PDB entry 2BUA | X-ray diffraction, 2.56 A resolution | chains A and B

[Chain A (and B)]
Molecule: Dipeptidyl peptidase IV
Source organism: Sus scrofa
Notes: EC 3.4.14.5; fragment: extracellular domain, residues 39-766; chain B of this document is another copy of the same molecule, construct and numbering; everything in this record applies to it too
UniProt: P22411 (DPP4_PIG); numbering as in UniProt (aligned over 39-766)
Amino-acid sequence (728 residues; numbered 39 to 766; the number before each row is that of its first residue):
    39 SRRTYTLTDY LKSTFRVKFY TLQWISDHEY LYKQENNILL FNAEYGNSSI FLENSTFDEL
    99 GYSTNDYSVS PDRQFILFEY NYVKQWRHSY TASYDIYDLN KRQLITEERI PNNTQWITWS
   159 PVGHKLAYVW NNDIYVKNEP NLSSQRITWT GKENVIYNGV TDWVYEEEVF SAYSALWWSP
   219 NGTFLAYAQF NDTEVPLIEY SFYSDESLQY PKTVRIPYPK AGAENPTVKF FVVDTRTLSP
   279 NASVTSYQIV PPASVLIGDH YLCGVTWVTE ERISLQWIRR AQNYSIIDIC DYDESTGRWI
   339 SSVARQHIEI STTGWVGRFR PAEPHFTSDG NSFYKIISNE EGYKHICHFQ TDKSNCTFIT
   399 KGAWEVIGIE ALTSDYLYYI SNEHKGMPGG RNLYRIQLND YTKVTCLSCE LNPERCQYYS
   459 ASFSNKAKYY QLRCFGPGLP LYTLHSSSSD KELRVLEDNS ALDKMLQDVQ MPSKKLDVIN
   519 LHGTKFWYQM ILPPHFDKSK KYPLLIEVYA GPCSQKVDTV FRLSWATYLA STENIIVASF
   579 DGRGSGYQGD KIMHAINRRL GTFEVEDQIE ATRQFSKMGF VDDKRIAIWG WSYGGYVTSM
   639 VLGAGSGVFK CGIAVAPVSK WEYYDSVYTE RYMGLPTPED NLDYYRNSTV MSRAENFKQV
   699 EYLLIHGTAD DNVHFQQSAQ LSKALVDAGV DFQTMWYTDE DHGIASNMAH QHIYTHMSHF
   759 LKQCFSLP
UniProt features mapped onto this chain:
  - active site (Charge relay system): Ser630, Asp708, His740
  - glycosylation (N-linked (GlcNAc...) asparagine): Asn85, Asn92, Asn150, Asn179, Asn219, Asn229, Asn279, Asn321, Asn685
Disulfide bonds: Cys385-Cys394, Cys444-Cys447, Cys454-Cys472, Cys649-Cys762
Covalent attachments: N-acetylglucosamine (NAG) linked to Asn85, Asn92, Asn229, Asn279, Asn321, Asn685
Residues lining bound ligands: 1-methylamine-1-benzyl-cyclopentane (007): Arg125, Glu205, Glu206, Phe357, Tyr547, Ser630, Tyr631, Val656, Tyr662, Tyr666, Asn710, Val711, His740

[How chain A and chain B interact]
Pairs across the interface (108):
  Pro234(A) - Tyr248(B)
  Leu235(A) - Tyr248(B)
  Ile236(A) - Pro249(B)
  Glu237(A) - Ser239(B)
  Glu237(A) - Thr251(B)  hydrogen bond
  Glu237(A) - Arg253(B)  salt bridge
  Ser239(A) - Glu237(B)
  Ser239(A) - Tyr238(B)
  Tyr241(A) - Phe713(B)
  Tyr241(A) - Gln714(B)
  Tyr241(A) - Ala717(B)  hydrophobic
  Tyr241(A) - Gln718(B)
  Ser242(A) - Gln718(B)
  Ser242(A) - Lys721(B)  hydrogen bond (backbone-side chain)
  Asp243(A) - Gln718(B)
  Glu244(A) - Lys658(B)  salt bridge
  Glu244(A) - Tyr661(B)  hydrogen bond (backbone-side chain)
  Glu244(A) - Met689(B)
  Glu244(A) - Gln718(B)
  Leu246(A) - Tyr661(B)
  Leu246(A) - Gln714(B)
  Gln247(A) - Lys258(B)
  Gln247(A) - Ala259(B)
  Gln247(A) - Glu660(B)
  Gln247(A) - Gln714(B)  hydrogen bond (backbone-side chain)
  Tyr248(A) - Pro234(B)
  Tyr248(A) - Leu235(B)
  Tyr248(A) - Tyr256(B)  hydrogen bond (side chain-backbone)
  Tyr248(A) - Pro257(B)
  Tyr248(A) - Lys258(B)  hydrogen bond (side chain-backbone)
  Tyr248(A) - Ala261(B)
  Pro249(A) - Ile236(B)
  Pro249(A) - Gln714(B)
  Thr251(A) - Glu237(B)  hydrogen bond
  Arg253(A) - Glu237(B)  salt bridge
  Arg253(A) - Arg253(B)
  Tyr256(A) - Tyr248(B)  hydrogen bond (backbone-side chain)
  Pro257(A) - Tyr248(B)
  Lys258(A) - Gln247(B)
  Lys258(A) - Tyr248(B)  hydrogen bond (backbone-side chain)
  Ala259(A) - Gln247(B)
  Ala261(A) - Tyr248(B)
  Lys658(A) - Glu244(B)  hydrogen bond (side chain-backbone)
  Glu660(A) - Gln247(B)
  Tyr661(A) - Glu244(B)  hydrogen bond (side chain-backbone)
  Tyr661(A) - Leu246(B)
  Met689(A) - Glu244(B)
  Phe713(A) - Tyr241(B)
  Phe713(A) - Trp734(B)  hydrophobic
  Gln714(A) - Tyr241(B)
  Gln714(A) - Leu246(B)
  Gln714(A) - Gln247(B)  hydrogen bond (side chain-backbone)
  Gln714(A) - Pro249(B)
  Ser716(A) - Trp734(B)
  Ala717(A) - Tyr241(B)  hydrophobic
  Ala717(A) - Trp734(B)
  Ala717(A) - Thr736(B)  hydrogen bond (backbone-side chain)
  Gln718(A) - Tyr241(B)
  Gln718(A) - Ser242(B)
  Gln718(A) - Asp243(B)
  Gln718(A) - Glu244(B)
  Ser720(A) - Trp734(B)  hydrogen bond
  Ser720(A) - Thr736(B)  hydrogen bond
  Lys721(A) - Ser242(B)  hydrogen bond (side chain-backbone)
  Lys721(A) - Thr736(B)
  Lys721(A) - Asp737(B)
  Val724(A) - Tyr735(B)  hydrophobic
  Val724(A) - Met746(B)
  Val724(A) - Ala747(B)  hydrophobic
  Val724(A) - His750(B)
  Asp725(A) - Met746(B)
  Val728(A) - His750(B)  hydrogen bond (backbone-side chain)
  Asp729(A) - His750(B)
  Asp729(A) - His754(B)  salt bridge
  Asp729(A) - His757(B)  salt bridge
  Phe730(A) - Met733(B)
  Phe730(A) - His750(B)
  Phe730(A) - His754(B)
  Gln731(A) - Gln731(B)
  Gln731(A) - Met733(B)
  Thr732(A) - Thr732(B)
  Thr732(A) - Met733(B)
  Thr732(A) - Trp734(B)
  Met733(A) - Phe730(B)
  Met733(A) - Gln731(B)
  Met733(A) - Thr732(B)
  Trp734(A) - Phe713(B)  hydrophobic
  Trp734(A) - Ser716(B)
  Trp734(A) - Ala717(B)
  Trp734(A) - Ser720(B)  hydrogen bond
  Trp734(A) - Thr732(B)
  Trp734(A) - Trp734(B)  hydrophobic
  Tyr735(A) - Val724(B)  hydrophobic
  Thr736(A) - Ala717(B)  hydrogen bond (side chain-backbone)
  Thr736(A) - Ser720(B)  hydrogen bond
  Thr736(A) - Lys721(B)
  Asp737(A) - Lys721(B)
  Met746(A) - Val724(B)
  Met746(A) - Asp725(B)
  Ala747(A) - Val724(B)  hydrophobic
  His750(A) - Val724(B)
  His750(A) - Val728(B)  hydrogen bond (side chain-backbone)
  His750(A) - Asp729(B)
  His750(A) - Phe730(B)
  His754(A) - Asp729(B)  salt bridge
  His754(A) - Phe730(B)
  His757(A) - Asp729(B)  salt bridge
  Gln761(A) - Gln761(B)
Interface residues without a listed pair, chain A (53 interface residues in all): Tyr238, Ser245, Leu702, Gly727
Interface residues without a listed pair, chain B (54 interface residues in all): Ser245, Leu702, Leu723, Gly727

[Overview]
53 residues of chain A and 54 residues of chain B are in contact; the contacts include 21 hydrogen bonds and 7
salt bridges. Polar pairs include Glu237(A)-Arg253(B), Glu244(A)-Lys658(B) and Asp729(A)-His754(B). Bound to
chain A: 1-methylamine-1-benzyl-cyclopentane.
Chain A and chain B are both Dipeptidyl peptidase IV (Sus scrofa); the structure, Crystal Structure Of Porcine
Dipeptidyl Peptidase IV (Cd26) in Complex With a Low Molecular Weight Inhibitor, was determined by X-ray
diffraction together with 2BUB and 2BUC from the same study.
